7VPD - chains N and P of the 11 polymer chains in the assembly; structure by electron microscopy, 3.77 A resolution.

Chain N:
Protein: Putative metal uptake regulation protein
Source organism: Streptomyces coelicolor A3(2)
UniProt: Q9L2H5 (Q9L2H5_STRCO); residues 1-139 here = UniProt positions 1-139
Chain sequence (159 residues; each row starts with the number of its first residue; numbers below 1 keep their minus sign (Met-19 is residue -19)):
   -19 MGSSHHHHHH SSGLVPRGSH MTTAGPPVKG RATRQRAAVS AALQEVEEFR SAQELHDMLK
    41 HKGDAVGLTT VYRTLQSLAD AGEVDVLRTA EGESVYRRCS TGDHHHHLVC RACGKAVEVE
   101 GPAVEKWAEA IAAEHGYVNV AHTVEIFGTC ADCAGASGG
Not modelled in the structure: -19 to 5, 137-139
Construct notes: initiating methionine (-19); expression tag (-18 to 0)
Bound ions: Zn2+ site 1: Asp65, Cys79, His85, His87; Zn2+ site 2: His84, His86, Glu105, His122; Zn2+ site 3: Cys90, Cys93, Cys130, Cys133
Reported in the primary citation:
  - mutagenesis - R11A, D37A/H41A, R53A: decreased binding to the 84-nt DNA strand

Chain P:
Molecule: 84-nt DNA strand
Sequence (84 nucleotides; numbered 1 to 84; the number before each row is that of its first residue):
     1 GGCGACCCGG CGCCCGCTAC GGAGTCAACT ACGGGTAGGG GGTATCGGGC AACGCGGCAC
    61 TGAACACCGT TGTCATGTGC CTTG

How chain N and chain P interact:
Pairs across the interface (10; chain N residue first):
  Arg11(N) - DT78(P)  base contact
  Arg11(N) - DG79(P)  hydrogen bond to the sugar
  Ala12(N) - DG79(P)  phosphate contact
  Arg14(N) - DT78(P)  salt bridge to the phosphate
  Tyr52(N) - DT70(P)  hydrogen bond to the phosphate
  Tyr52(N) - DT71(P)  base contact
  Arg53(N) - DT73(P)  base contact
  Arg53(N) - DC74(P)  base contact
  Glu73(N) - DG69(P)  phosphate contact
  Glu73(N) - DT70(P)  phosphate contact
Interface residues without a listed pair, chain N (8 interface residues in all): Thr13, Thr49

In short:
8 residues of chain N face 7 of chain P across their interface; the contacts include 2 hydrogen bonds and 1
salt bridge. Among the polar pairs are Arg11(N)-DG79(P), Tyr52(N)-DT70(P) and Arg14(N)-DT78(P). From the
paper: R11A, D37A/H41A and R53A of chain N reduce binding to the 84-nt DNA strand.
Here chain N is Putative metal uptake regulation protein (Streptomyces coelicolor A3(2)) and chain P is an
84-nt DNA strand. Entry 7VPD (Cryo-EM structure of Streptomyces coelicolor RNAP-promoter open complex with one
Zur dimers) was determined by electron microscopy (same publication as 7VO0, 7VO9, 7VPZ, 7X74, 7X75 and 7X76).
